Entry 8WI7 (electron microscopy, 3.50 A resolution); this record covers chains E and A of the 51 polymer chains in the assembly.

[Chain E]
Molecule: 50S ribosomal protein L2
Organism: Mycolicibacterium smegmatis MC2 155
Reference sequence: A0QSD4 (RL2_MYCS2); residues 1-278 here = UniProt positions 1-278
Chain sequence (278 residues; numbered 1 to 278; the number before each row is that of its first residue):
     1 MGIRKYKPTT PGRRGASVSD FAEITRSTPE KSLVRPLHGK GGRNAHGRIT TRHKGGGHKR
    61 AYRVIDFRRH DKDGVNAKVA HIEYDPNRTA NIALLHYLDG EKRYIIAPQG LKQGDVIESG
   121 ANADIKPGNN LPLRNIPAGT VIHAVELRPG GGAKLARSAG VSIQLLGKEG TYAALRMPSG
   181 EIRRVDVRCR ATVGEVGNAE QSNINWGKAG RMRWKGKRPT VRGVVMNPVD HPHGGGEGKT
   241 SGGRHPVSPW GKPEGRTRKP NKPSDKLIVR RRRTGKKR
Disordered / not traced: 1, 277-278

[Chain A]
Molecule: 23S rRNA
Organism: Mycolicibacterium smegmatis MC2 155
Sequence (3119 nucleotides; each row starts with the number of its first residue):
     2 AAGUGUUUAA GGGCGCAUGG UGGAUGCCUU GGCACUGGGA GCCGAUGAAG GACGUAGGAG
    62 GCUGCGAUAA GCCUCGGGGA GCUGUCAACC GAGCGUUGAU CCGAGGAUGU CCGAAUGGGG
   122 AAACCCGGCA CGAGUGAUGU CGUGUCACCA GGCGCUGAAU AUAUAGGCGU CUGGGGGGAA
   182 CGCGGGGAAG UGAAACAUCU CAGUACCCGU AGGAAGAGAA AACAAAAUGU GAUUCCGUGA
   242 GUAGUGGCGA GCGAAAGCGG AGGAUGGCUA AACCGUAUGC AUGUGAUACC GGGUAGGGGU
   302 UGUGUGUGCG GGGUUGUGGG ACCUAUCUUU CCGGCUCUAC CUGGCUGGAG GGCAGUGAGA
   362 AAAUGUUGUG GUUAGCGGAA AUGGCUUGGG AUGGCCUGCC GUAGACGGUG AGAGCCCGGU
   422 ACGUGAAAAC CCGACGUCUG UCUUGAUGGU GUUCCCGAGU AGCAGCGGGC CCGUGGAAUC
   482 UGCUGUGAAU CUGCCGGGAC CACCCGGUAA GCCUGAAUAC UUCCCAGUGA CCGAUAGCGG
   542 AUUAGUACCG UGAGGGAAUG GUGAAAAGUA CCCCGGGAGG GGAGUGAAAG AGUACCUGAA
   602 ACCGUGCGCU UACAAUCCGU CAGAGCCCUC GACGUGUCGU GGGGUGAUGG CGUGCCUUUU
   662 GAAGAAUGAG CCUGCGAGUC AGGGACAUGU CGCGAGGUUA ACCCGGGUGG GGUAGCCGCA
   722 GCGAAAGCGA GUCUGAAUAG GGCGUAUCCA CACAAGAGUG UGUGGUGUAG UGGUGUGUUC
   782 UGGACCCGAA GCGGAGUGAU CUACCCAUGG CCAGGGUGAA GCGCGGGUAA GACCGCGUGG
   842 AGGCCCGAAC CCACUUAGGU UGAAGACUGA GGGGAUGAGC UGUGGGUAGG GGUGAAAGGC
   902 CAAUCAAACU CCGUGAUAGC UGGUUCUCCC CGAAAUGCAU UUAGGUGCAG CGUCGCAUGU
   962 UUCUUGCCGG AGGUAGAGCU ACUGGAUGGC CGAUGGGCCC CACAGGGUUA CUGACGUCAG
  1022 CCAAACUCCG AAUGCCGGUA AGUCCAAGAG UGCGGCAGUG AGACGGCGGG GGAUAAGCUC
  1082 CGUGCGUCGA GAGGGAAACA GCCCAGAUCG CCGGCUAAGG CCCCUAAGCG UGUGCUAAGU
  1142 GGAAAAGGAU GUGCAGUCGC GAAGACAACC AGGAGGUUGG CUUAGAAGCA GCCACCCUUG
  1202 AAAGAGUGCG UAAUAGCUCA CUGGUCAAGU GAUUGUGCGC CGAUAAUGUA GCGGGGCUCA
  1262 AGCACACCGC CGAAGCCGCG GCAGCCAACG UGUUGGCUGG GUAGGGGAGC GUCCUGCAUC
  1322 CGGUGAAGCC GCCGAGUGAU CGAGUGGUGG AGGGUGUGGG AGUGAGAAUG CAGGCAUGAG
  1382 UAGCGAUUAG GCAAGUGAGA ACCUUGCCCG CCGAAAGACC AAGGGUUCCU GGGCCAGGCC
  1442 AGUCCGCCCA GGGUGAGUCG GGACCUAAGG CGAGGCCGAC AGGCGUAGUC GAUGGACAAC
  1502 GGGUUGAUAU UCCCGUACCC GUGUAUGUGC GUCCAUGAUG AAUCAGCGGU ACUAACCAUC
  1562 CAAAACCACC GUGACCGCAC CUUUCGGGGU GUGGCGUUGG UGGGGCUGCA UGGGACCUUC
  1622 GUUGGUAGUA GUCAAGCGAU GGGGUGACGC AGGAAGGUAG CCGUACCGGU CAGUGGUAAU
  1682 ACCGGGGUAA GCCUGUAGGG AGUCAGAUAG GUAAAUCCGU CUGGCAUAUA UCCUGAGAGG
  1742 UGAUGCAUAG CCGAGUGAGG CGAAUUCGGU GAUCCUAUGC UGCCGAGAAA AGCCUCUAGC
  1802 GAGGACAUAC ACGGCCCGUA CCCCAAACCA ACACAGGUGG UCAGGUAGAG AAUACUAAGG
  1862 CGUACGAGUG AACUAUGGUU AAGGAACUCG GCAAAAUGCC CCCGUAACUU CGGGAGAAGG
  1922 GGGACCCACA UGGCGUGUAA GCCUUUACGG CCCAAGCGUG AGUGGGUGGC ACAAACCAGU
  1982 GAGAAGCGAC UGUUUACUAA AAACACAGGU CCGUGCGAAG UCGCAAGACG AUGUAUACGG
  2042 ACUGACGCCU GCCCGGUGCU GGAAGGUUAA GAGGACCCGU UAACUCCCUU UGGGGGUGAA
  2102 GCGGAGAAUU UAAGCCCCAG UAAACGGCGG UGGUAACUAU AACCAUCCUA AGGUAGCGAA
  2162 AUUCCUUGUC GGGUAAGUUC CGACCUGCAC GAAUGGCGUA ACGACUUCUC AACUGUCUCA
  2222 ACCAUAGACU CGGCGAAAUU GCACUACGAG UAAAGAUGCU CGUUACGCGC GGCAGGACGA
  2282 AAAGACCCCG GGACCUUCAC UACAACUUGG UAUUGGUGCU CGAUACGGUU UGUGUAGGAU
  2342 AGGUGGGAGA CUGUGAAGCU CACACGCCAG UGUGGGUGGA GUCGUUGUUG AAAUACCACU
  2402 CUGAUCGUAU UGGGCCUCUA ACCUCGGACC GUAUAUCCGG UUCAGGGACA GUGCCUGGUG
  2462 GGUAGUUUAA CUGGGGCGGU UGCCUCCUAA AAUGUAACGG AGGCGCCCAA AGGUUCCCUC
  2522 AACCUGGACG GCAAUCAGGU GUUGAGUGUA AGUGCACAAG GGAGCUUGAC UGCGAGACGG
  2582 ACAUGUCGAG CAGGGACGAA AGUCGGGACU AGUGAUCCGG CACCUCUGAG UGGAAGGGGU
  2642 GUCGCUCAAC GGAUAAAAGG UACCCCGGGG AUAACAGGCU GAUCUUCCCC AAGAGUCCAU
  2702 AUCGACGGGA UGGUUUGGCA CCUCGAUGUC GGCUCGUCGC AUCCUGGGGC UGGAGCAGGU
  2762 CCCAAGGGUU GGGCUGUUCG CCCAUUAAAG CGGCACGCGA GCUGGGUUUA GAACGUCGUG
  2822 AGACAGUUCG GUCUCUAUCC GCCGCGCGCG UCAGAAGCUU GAGGAAACCU GUCCCUAGUA
  2882 CGAGAGGACC GGGACGGACG AACCUCUGGU AUACCAGUUG UCCCACCAGG GGCACGGCUG
  2942 GAUAGCCACG UUCGGACAGG AUAACCGCUG AAAGCAUCUA AGCGGGAAAC CUCUUCCAAG
  3002 ACCAGGCUUC UCACCCUCUA GGAGGGAUAA GGCCCCCCGC AGACCACGGG AUUGAUAGAC
  3062 CAGACCUGGA AGCCUAGUAA UAGGUGCAGG GAACUGGCAC UAACCGGCCG AAAACUUAC
Disordered / not traced: 1171-1220, 1564-1607

[How chain E and chain A interact]
Pairs across the interface (258; chain E residue first):
  Arg4(E) with A821(A), sugar contact; C1785(A), salt bridge to the phosphate
  Lys7(E) with A820(A), phosphate contact; A821(A), salt bridge to the phosphate
  Pro8(E) with C1912(A), phosphate contact; G1913(A), base contact
  Thr9(E) with A820(A), sugar contact; G1913(A), sugar contact
  Thr10(E) with G843(A), hydrogen bond to the phosphate; G844(A), hydrogen bond to the phosphate
  Pro11(E) with A1990(A), hydrogen bond to the base; C1991(A), base contact
  Gly12(E) with G844(A), phosphate contact
  Arg13(E) with A842(A), hydrogen bond to the sugar; G843(A), sugar contact; G844(A), phosphate contact
  Arg14(E) with U1911(A), hydrogen bond to the sugar; G1913(A), hydrogen bond to the base
  Val18(E) with G1786(A), phosphate contact
  Phe21(E) with C1785(A), phosphate contact; A1787(A), base contact
  Ser27(E) with A1787(A), base contact
  Lys31(E) with U1646(A), salt bridge to the phosphate; G1647(A), salt bridge to the phosphate; A1648(A), hydrogen bond to the sugar
  Ser32(E) with G1645(A), phosphate contact
  Pro36(E) with A1789(A), sugar contact; A1790(A), sugar contact
  His38(E) with C807(A), sugar contact; A808(A), phosphate contact; G1470(A), salt bridge to the phosphate
  Gly39(E) with C807(A), sugar contact; A808(A), phosphate contact
  Lys40(E) with C2030(A), phosphate contact; G2031(A), phosphate contact
  Gly41(E) with C806(A), sugar contact
  Gly42(E) with C2030(A), hydrogen bond to the sugar
  Arg43(E) with C805(A), hydrogen bond to the base; C806(A), hydrogen bond to the sugar; G887(A), base contact; C2030(A), sugar contact
  Asn44(E) with C2023(A), hydrogen bond to the base; G2028(A), base contact; A2029(A), sugar contact; C2030(A), sugar contact
  Ala45(E) with G1486(A), phosphate contact; A2029(A), hydrogen bond to the sugar
  His46(E) with U888(A), sugar contact; C2023(A), sugar contact
  Gly47(E) with G887(A), sugar contact; U888(A), sugar contact
  Arg48(E) with U888(A), hydrogen bond to the phosphate; A889(A), salt bridge to the phosphate; G890(A), salt bridge to the phosphate; G892(A), sugar contact; G893(A), sugar contact; C2023(A), hydrogen bond to the phosphate; G2024(A), salt bridge to the phosphate
  Ile49(E) with U894(A), hydrogen bond to the phosphate; G895(A), phosphate contact; U2022(A), sugar contact
  Thr50(E) with G2021(A), base contact; U2022(A), base contact; C2023(A), sugar contact; C2030(A), hydrogen bond to the base
  Thr51(E) with G2021(A), hydrogen bond to the base; C2030(A), hydrogen bond to the base; G2031(A), hydrogen bond to the sugar; G2040(A), phosphate contact
  Arg52(E) with G2041(A), salt bridge to the phosphate; A2042(A), salt bridge to the phosphate
  His53(E) with G2041(A), salt bridge to the phosphate
  Lys54(E) with G2031(A), phosphate contact; A2032(A), salt bridge to the phosphate; C2039(A), phosphate contact; G2040(A), salt bridge to the phosphate
  Gly55(E) with C806(A), phosphate contact; C807(A), phosphate contact
  Gly56(E) with C806(A), hydrogen bond to the phosphate; C807(A), hydrogen bond to the phosphate
  His58(E) with G1786(A), base contact; A1787(A), sugar contact; G1788(A), hydrogen bond to the base
  Lys59(E) with U809(A), salt bridge to the phosphate; A1787(A), sugar contact; G1788(A), sugar contact; A1789(A), hydrogen bond to the sugar
  Arg60(E) with A1787(A), salt bridge to the phosphate; G1788(A), phosphate contact
  Ala61(E) with G1788(A), hydrogen bond to the phosphate
  Tyr62(E) with U2033(A), stacking on the base; G2034(A), hydrogen bond to the phosphate
  Arg63(E) with A1787(A), hydrogen bond to the sugar; G1788(A), salt bridge to the phosphate
  Arg68(E) with G2428(A), phosphate contact; A2429(A), salt bridge to the phosphate
  Tyr84(E) with A1787(A), hydrogen bond to the phosphate
  Pro86(E) with A1787(A), sugar contact; G1788(A), phosphate contact
  Asn87(E) with G2034(A), sugar contact
  Arg88(E) with G2034(A), salt bridge to the phosphate; U2035(A), salt bridge to the phosphate
  Thr89(E) with A2038(A), phosphate contact
  Leu98(E) with U1721(A), sugar contact
  Asp99(E) with G1711(A), base contact; G1720(A), hydrogen bond to the base
  Gly100(E) with G1720(A), hydrogen bond to the sugar; U1721(A), sugar contact
  Glu101(E) with G1711(A), sugar contact
  Lys102(E) with G1720(A), phosphate contact; U1721(A), salt bridge to the phosphate
  Leu147(E) with C2017(A), sugar contact
  Arg148(E) with U2425(A), hydrogen bond to the sugar; G2427(A), salt bridge to the phosphate
  Gly150(E) with G2427(A), sugar contact; G2428(A), sugar contact
  Gly151(E) with G2427(A), hydrogen bond to the sugar
  Lys154(E) with C2017(A), sugar contact; G2018(A), salt bridge to the phosphate; U2035(A), hydrogen bond to the sugar
  Leu155(E) with G2016(A), base contact; U2035(A), sugar contact
  Ala156(E) with U2035(A), hydrogen bond to the sugar; A2036(A), hydrogen bond to the phosphate
  Arg157(E) with G2034(A), salt bridge to the phosphate; U2035(A), salt bridge to the phosphate; A2036(A), hydrogen bond to the phosphate
  Ser158(E) with U2035(A), phosphate contact; A2036(A), hydrogen bond to the phosphate; U2037(A), hydrogen bond to the sugar; A2038(A), sugar contact
  Ala159(E) with U2037(A), hydrogen bond to the sugar
  Gly160(E) with U2037(A), base contact
  Val161(E) with A2036(A), phosphate contact
  Tyr172(E) with G2447(A), phosphate contact
  Met177(E) with G2016(A), base contact
  Pro178(E) with G2016(A), base contact; A2036(A), sugar contact
  Ser179(E) with G2016(A), hydrogen bond to the base; A2036(A), hydrogen bond to the sugar
  Glu181(E) with G2016(A), hydrogen bond to the sugar
  Arg183(E) with G2016(A), hydrogen bond to the phosphate; C2017(A), salt bridge to the phosphate
  Arg188(E) with A2445(A), sugar contact; G2446(A), salt bridge to the phosphate
  Ala199(E) with U2037(A), hydrogen bond to the base
  Gln201(E) with U2037(A), hydrogen bond to the sugar; A2038(A), hydrogen bond to the phosphate
  Ser202(E) with U2037(A), hydrogen bond to the base
  Asn205(E) with A2008(A), hydrogen bond to the sugar; G2009(A), sugar contact
  Trp206(E) with A2008(A), phosphate contact; G2009(A), phosphate contact
  Gly207(E) with A2008(A), hydrogen bond to the sugar
  Lys208(E) with G844(A), salt bridge to the phosphate; A879(A), salt bridge to the phosphate; A2008(A), sugar contact
  Ala209(E) with G844(A), base contact; A879(A), base contact; C2007(A), hydrogen bond to the sugar; A2008(A), sugar contact
  Gly210(E) with G844(A), hydrogen bond to the base; A879(A), sugar contact
  Arg211(E) with G1786(A), salt bridge to the phosphate
  Met212(E) with A2008(A), phosphate contact
  Arg213(E) with A879(A), hydrogen bond to the base
  Trp214(E) with A879(A), hydrogen bond to the phosphate; G1786(A), stacking on the base
  Arg218(E) with C805(A), hydrogen bond to the phosphate; C806(A), salt bridge to the phosphate; G895(A), salt bridge to the phosphate; A896(A), salt bridge to the phosphate
  Pro219(E) with A896(A), sugar contact; A2006(A), sugar contact
  Thr220(E) with A2006(A), sugar contact; C2007(A), hydrogen bond to the phosphate
  Val221(E) with A896(A), sugar contact; A897(A), base contact; A2006(A), phosphate contact
  Arg222(E) with C2005(A), salt bridge to the phosphate; A2006(A), salt bridge to the phosphate; C2043(A), phosphate contact; U2044(A), salt bridge to the phosphate; G2045(A), base contact
  Gly223(E) with C2043(A), hydrogen bond to the phosphate
  Val224(E) with C2043(A), hydrogen bond to the phosphate
  Val225(E) with A897(A), hydrogen bond to the sugar; C2005(A), phosphate contact
  Met226(E) with A897(A), base contact
  Asn227(E) with A898(A), base contact; G899(A), sugar contact
  Pro228(E) with C2296(A), phosphate contact; U2297(A), phosphate contact
  Val229(E) with G899(A), base contact; A908(A), base contact
  Asp230(E) with G895(A), hydrogen bond to the base; A897(A), base contact
  His231(E) with A2042(A), salt bridge to the phosphate
  His233(E) with A2042(A), phosphate contact; C2043(A), salt bridge to the phosphate
  Gly235(E) with A2822(A), phosphate contact
  Gly236(E) with A2822(A), hydrogen bond to the phosphate; G2823(A), hydrogen bond to the phosphate
  Glu237(E) with G2823(A), hydrogen bond to the base; A2824(A), phosphate contact
  Gly238(E) with A2814(A), hydrogen bond to the phosphate; C2815(A), phosphate contact
  Lys239(E) with U2195(A), sugar contact; G2196(A), salt bridge to the phosphate; A2814(A), phosphate contact; C2815(A), hydrogen bond to the phosphate
  Thr240(E) with U2195(A), sugar contact
  Ser241(E) with C2126(A), phosphate contact; G2127(A), phosphate contact; U2195(A), sugar contact
  Gly243(E) with U2820(A), sugar contact; G2821(A), sugar contact
  Arg244(E) with U2298(A), salt bridge to the phosphate; G2463(A), salt bridge to the phosphate
  His245(E) with U2058(A), hydrogen bond to the base; G2059(A), sugar contact; C2126(A), sugar contact
  Pro246(E) with A2125(A), sugar contact
  Val247(E) with A2042(A), sugar contact
  Pro249(E) with G2041(A), phosphate contact; A2042(A), phosphate contact
  Trp250(E) with G2021(A), sugar contact; U2022(A), hydrogen bond to the phosphate; C2023(A), phosphate contact
  Lys252(E) with U2022(A), phosphate contact; A2306(A), sugar contact
  Glu254(E) with C2013(A), sugar contact; C2060(A), sugar contact
  Gly255(E) with G2014(A), sugar contact; C2060(A), phosphate contact; U2061(A), phosphate contact
  Arg256(E) with G2014(A), salt bridge to the phosphate; U2015(A), phosphate contact; U2061(A), hydrogen bond to the phosphate; G2062(A), salt bridge to the phosphate
  Thr257(E) with G2014(A), hydrogen bond to the sugar; U2015(A), sugar contact; A2020(A), hydrogen bond to the phosphate; G2021(A), phosphate contact
  Arg258(E) with U2015(A), phosphate contact; G2016(A), salt bridge to the phosphate; C2017(A), salt bridge to the phosphate
  Lys259(E) with G2452(A), salt bridge to the phosphate
  Lys262(E) with C2017(A), salt bridge to the phosphate
  Ser264(E) with C2017(A), hydrogen bond to the phosphate
  Lys266(E) with G2447(A), phosphate contact; G2448(A), salt bridge to the phosphate
  Arg271(E) with U2015(A), salt bridge to the phosphate; G2016(A), salt bridge to the phosphate
  Arg272(E) with G2014(A), salt bridge to the phosphate; U2015(A), salt bridge to the phosphate
  Thr274(E) with C2013(A), hydrogen bond to the phosphate; G2014(A), phosphate contact
Interface residues without a listed pair, chain E (143 interface residues in all): Tyr6, Arg35, Leu37, Phe67, Lys78, His96, Tyr97, Pro149, Asn198, Ile204, Pro232, Gly234, Ser248, Gly251, Pro260, Asn261, Ile268, Gly275
Interface residues without a listed pair, chain A (124 interface residues in all): C845, A1469, G1484, C1485, G1650, C1722, C1784, A2004, A2019, A2027, A2046, A2201, U2308, U2309, G2462

[Summary]
143 residues of chain E face 124 of chain A across their interface; the contacts include 70 hydrogen bonds, 51
salt bridges and 2 aromatic stacking contacts. Polar pairs include Pro11(E)-A1990(A), Arg14(E)-G1913(A) and
Arg43(E)-C805(A).
Here chain E is 50S ribosomal protein L2 and chain A is 23S rRNA, both from Mycolicibacterium smegmatis MC2
155. Entry 8WI7 (Cryo- EM structure of Mycobacterium smegmatis 70S ribosome, bS1 and RafH) was determined by
electron microscopy (same publication as 8WHX, 8WHY, 8WI8, 8WI9, 8WIB, 8WIC, 8WID and 8WIF).
